1F93 - chains A and E of the 4 polymer chains in the assembly; structure by X-ray diffraction, 2.60 A resolution.

== Chain A ==
Protein: Dimerization cofactor of hepatocyte nuclear factor 1-alpha
Source organism: Rattus norvegicus
Reference sequence: P61459 (PHS_RAT); residues 1-104 here = UniProt positions 1-104
Amino-acid sequence (104 residues; row label = number of the first residue in the row):
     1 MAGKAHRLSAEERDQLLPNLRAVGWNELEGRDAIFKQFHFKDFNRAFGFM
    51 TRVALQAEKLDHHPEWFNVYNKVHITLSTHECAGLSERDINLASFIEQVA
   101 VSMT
Disordered / not traced: 1
Modified / non-standard residues: Mse1 (selenomethionine); Mse50 (selenomethionine; parent Met); Mse103 (selenomethionine; parent Met)
Differences from the reference sequence: modified residue (1, 50, 103)
Swiss-Prot annotation at these positions:
  - binding site (substrate): Asp61 to His63, Ser78 to Glu81
  - modified residue: Ala2 (N-acetylalanine)
  - mutagenesis: Cys82 (C82R: Reduced dehydratase activity. No impact on hydroxytetrahydrobiopterin-binding)

== Chain E ==
Protein: Hepatocyte nuclear factor 1-alpha
Notes: fragment: dimerization domain (residues 1-32)
Reference sequence: P22361 (HNF1A_MOUSE); residues 1-32 here = UniProt positions 1-32
Amino-acid sequence (32 residues; each row starts with the number of its first residue):
     1 MVSKLSQLQTELLAALLESGLSKEALIQALGE
Disordered / not traced: 32

== How chain A and chain E interact ==
Pairs across the interface - 8 pairs, chain A then chain E:
  Thr51(A) with Leu12(E)
  Ala54(A) with Leu8(E)
  Leu55(A) with Leu8(E), hydrophobic; Gln9(E); Leu12(E), hydrophobic
  Glu58(A) with Ser6(E), hydrogen bond; Gln7(E); Leu8(E), hydrogen bond (side chain-backbone)

== In short ==
4 residues of chain A face 5 of chain E across their interface, with 2 hydrogen bonds. Polar contacts include
Glu58(A)-Ser6(E) and Glu58(A)-Leu8(E). UniProt lists 7 substrate-binding residues and one mutagenesis site on
chain A.
Chain A is Dimerization cofactor of hepatocyte nuclear factor 1-alpha (Rattus norvegicus) and chain E is
Hepatocyte nuclear factor 1-alpha; the structure, Crystal structure of a complex between the dimerization
domain of hnf-1 alpha and the coactivator dcoh, was determined by X-ray diffraction.
